Entry 8Z6R (electron microscopy, 2.87 A resolution); this record covers chains B and C of the 9 polymer chains in the assembly.

[Chain B (and C)]
Molecule: Spike glycoprotein, Fibritin, Expression Tag
Source organism: Severe acute respiratory syndrome coronavirus 2
Notes: chain C of this document is another copy of the same molecule, construct and numbering; everything in this record applies to it too
UniProt: chimeric construct of P0DTC2, P10104: residues 18-1212 from P0DTC2 (SPIKE_SARS2) positions 14-1208 (UniProt number = residue number - 4); residues 1215-1242 from P10104 positions 458-485 (UniProt number = residue number - 757)
Amino-acid sequence (1299 residues; numbered -6 to 1292; the number before each row is that of its first residue; numbers below 1 keep their minus sign (Met-6 is residue -6)):
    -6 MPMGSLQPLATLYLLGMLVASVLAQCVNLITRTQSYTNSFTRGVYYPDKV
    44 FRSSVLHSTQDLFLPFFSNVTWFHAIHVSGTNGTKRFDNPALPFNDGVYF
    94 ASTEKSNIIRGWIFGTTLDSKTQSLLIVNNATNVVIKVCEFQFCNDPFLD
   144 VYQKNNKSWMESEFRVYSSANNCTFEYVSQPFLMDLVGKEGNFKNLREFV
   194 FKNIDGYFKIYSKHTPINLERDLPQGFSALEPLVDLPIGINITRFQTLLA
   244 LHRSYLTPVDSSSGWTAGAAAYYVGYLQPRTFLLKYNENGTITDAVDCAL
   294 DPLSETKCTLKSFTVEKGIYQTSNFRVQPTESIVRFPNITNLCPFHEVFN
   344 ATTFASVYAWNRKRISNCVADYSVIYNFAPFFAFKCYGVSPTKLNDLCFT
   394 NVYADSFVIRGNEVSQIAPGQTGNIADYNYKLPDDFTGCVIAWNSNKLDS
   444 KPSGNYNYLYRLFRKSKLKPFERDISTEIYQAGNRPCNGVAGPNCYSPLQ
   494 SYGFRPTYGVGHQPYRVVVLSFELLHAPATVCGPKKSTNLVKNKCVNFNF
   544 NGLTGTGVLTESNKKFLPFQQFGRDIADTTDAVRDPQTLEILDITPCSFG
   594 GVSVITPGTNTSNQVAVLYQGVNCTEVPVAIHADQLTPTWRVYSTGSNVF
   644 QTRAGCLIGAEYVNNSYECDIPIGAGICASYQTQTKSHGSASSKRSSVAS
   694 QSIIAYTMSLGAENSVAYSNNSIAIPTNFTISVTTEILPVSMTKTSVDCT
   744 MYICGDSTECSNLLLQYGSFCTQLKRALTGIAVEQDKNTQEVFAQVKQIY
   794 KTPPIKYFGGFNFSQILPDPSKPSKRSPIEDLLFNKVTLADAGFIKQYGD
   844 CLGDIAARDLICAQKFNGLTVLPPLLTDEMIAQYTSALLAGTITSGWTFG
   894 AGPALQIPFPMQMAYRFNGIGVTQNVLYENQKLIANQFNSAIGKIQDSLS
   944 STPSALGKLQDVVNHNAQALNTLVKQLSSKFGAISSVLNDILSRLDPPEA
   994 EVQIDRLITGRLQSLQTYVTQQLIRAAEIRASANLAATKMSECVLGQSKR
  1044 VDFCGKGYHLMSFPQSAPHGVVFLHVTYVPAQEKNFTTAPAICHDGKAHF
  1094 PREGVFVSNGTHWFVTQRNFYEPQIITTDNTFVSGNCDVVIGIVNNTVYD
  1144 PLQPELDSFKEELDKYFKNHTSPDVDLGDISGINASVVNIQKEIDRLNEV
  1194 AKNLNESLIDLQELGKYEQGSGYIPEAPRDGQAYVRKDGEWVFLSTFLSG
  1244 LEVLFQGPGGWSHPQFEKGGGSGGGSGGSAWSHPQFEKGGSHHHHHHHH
Unresolved in the structure: -6 to 17, 73-79, 146-151, 178-186, 212-215, 247-256, 474-479, 487, 537, 621-628, 634-640, 675-694, 848-851, 1151-1292 (chain C: -6 to 17, 73-79, 146-151, 178-186, 212-215, 247-256, 474-479, 537, 621-628, 634-640, 675-694, 848-851, 1151-1292)
Sequence notes: initiating methionine (-6); expression tag (-5 to 17); variant Ile23 (Thr19 in P0DTC2), Ser28 (Ala27 in P0DTC2), Ala84 (Val83 in P0DTC2), Asp143 (Gly142 in P0DTC2), Gln146 (His in P0DTC2), Glu183 (Gln in P0DTC2), Glu213 (Val in P0DTC2), Val252 (Gly in P0DTC2), His339 (Gly in P0DTC2), Thr346 (Arg in P0DTC2), Ile368 (Leu in P0DTC2), Phe371 (Ser in P0DTC2), Pro373 (Ser in P0DTC2), Phe375 (Ser in P0DTC2), Ala376 (Thr in P0DTC2), Asn405 (Asp in P0DTC2), Ser408 (Arg in P0DTC2), Asn417 (Lys in P0DTC2), Lys440 (Asn in P0DTC2), Pro445 (Val in P0DTC2), Ser446 (Gly in P0DTC2), Lys460 (Asn in P0DTC2), Asn477 (Ser in P0DTC2), Ala484 (Glu in P0DTC2), Pro486 (Phe in P0DTC2), Ser490 (Phe in P0DTC2), Arg498 (Gln in P0DTC2), Tyr501 (Asn in P0DTC2), His505 (Tyr in P0DTC2), Gly614 (Asp in P0DTC2), Tyr655 (His in P0DTC2), Lys679 (Asn in P0DTC2), His681 (Pro in P0DTC2), Lys768 (Asn764 in P0DTC2), Tyr800 (Asp796 in P0DTC2), His958 (Gln954 in P0DTC2), Lys973 (Asn969 in P0DTC2), Pro990 (Lys986 in P0DTC2), Pro991 (Val987 in P0DTC2); conflict Val180 (Glu in P0DTC2), Arg478 (Thr in P0DTC2), Gly682 (Arg in P0DTC2), Ser683 (Arg in P0DTC2), Pro821 (Phe817 in P0DTC2), Pro896 (Ala892 in P0DTC2), Pro903 (Ala899 in P0DTC2), Pro946 (Ala942 in P0DTC2); insertion (685-687, 689); linker (1213-1214)
Cystine bridges: Cys19-Cys137, Cys132-Cys166, Cys291-Cys301, Cys336-Cys361, Cys379-Cys432, Cys391-Cys525, Cys480-Cys488, Cys538-Cys590, Cys617-Cys649, Cys662-Cys671, Cys742-Cys764, Cys747-Cys753, Cys1036-Cys1047, Cys1086-Cys1130
Curated features (UniProtKB/Swiss-Prot):
  - region: Ser820 to Tyr841 (Fusion peptide 1), Lys839 to Phe859 (Fusion peptide 2), Asp1167 to Glu1206 (Heptad repeat 2)
  - site: Arg819, Ser820 (Cleavage)
  - glycosylation (N-linked (GlcNAc...) asparagine): Asn21 (complex), Asn126 (hybrid), Asn713 (high mannose), Asn721 (hybrid), Asn805 (hybrid), Asn1078 (hybrid), Asn1102 (complex), Asn1138 (complex), Asn1162 (complex), Asn1177 (complex), Asn1198 (complex)

[Interface between chain B and chain C]
Residue-residue contacts (210; chain B residue first):
  Gln314(B) with Lys768(C), hydrogen bond (backbone-side chain)
  Asn317(B) with Asp741(C)
  Arg319(B) with Met744(C), hydrogen bond
  Arg355(B) with Tyr200(C); Pro230(C)
  Arg357(B) with Phe168(C); Leu229(C); Pro230(C)
  Gly381(B) with Arg987(C), hydrogen bond (backbone-side chain); Leu988(C)
  Val382(B) with Arg987(C); Leu988(C); Glu992(C)
  Ser383(B) with Arg987(C), hydrogen bond (backbone-backbone); Leu988(C); Asp989(C), hydrogen bond; Glu992(C)
  Lys386(B) with Leu985(C), hydrogen bond (side chain-backbone); Ser986(C); Leu988(C), hydrogen bond (side chain-backbone); Asp989(C)
  Leu390(B) with Ser986(C); Arg987(C)
  Tyr396(B) with Tyr200(C); Pro230(C), hydrophobic
  Asn405(B) with Tyr369(C), hydrogen bond (side chain-backbone); Asn370(C)
  Gln414(B) with Thr385(C)
  Thr415(B) with Thr385(C)
  Pro463(B) with Asp198(C); Gly199(C)
  Phe464(B) with Asp198(C); Gly199(C); Gly232(C)
  Glu465(B) with Gly232(C); Asn234(C)
  Arg466(B) with Ile231(C), hydrogen bond (side chain-backbone); Gly232(C), hydrogen bond (backbone-backbone)
  Ile468(B) with Gln116(C); Glu133(C)
  Ser469(B) with Lys114(C); Thr115(C)
  Val503(B) with Pro373(C)
  Gly504(B) with Pro373(C)
  His505(B) with Asn370(C), hydrogen bond (side chain-backbone); Phe371(C)
  Leu517(B) with Arg987(C)
  His519(B) with Lys42(C); Val43(C)
  Ala520(B) with Lys42(C)
  Leu546(B) with Asp983(C)
  Thr547(B) with Asn982(C), hydrogen bond (backbone-side chain); Ser986(C)
  Gly548(B) with Asn982(C)
  Val551(B) with Tyr841(C)
  Lys557(B) with Phe44(C)
  Lys558(B) with Asn282(C), hydrogen bond
  Phe559(B) with Phe44(C), hydrophobic
  Leu560(B) with Glu224(C)
  Phe562(B) with Lys42(C); Glu224(C); Pro225(C)
  Gln563(B) with Lys42(C); Val43(C); Phe44(C)
  Phe565(B) with Val43(C); Phe44(C), hydrogen bond (backbone-backbone)
  Gly566(B) with Phe44(C)
  Arg567(B) with Val43(C); Phe44(C), hydrogen bond (backbone-backbone)
  Ile569(B) with Val48(C), hydrophobic; Lys968(C), hydrogen bond (backbone-side chain); Ser971(C)
  Ala570(B) with Asn860(C); Ser971(C)
  Asp571(B) with Ser971(C); Ser979(C), hydrogen bond
  Thr588(B) with Tyr841(C); Leu845(C)
  Pro589(B) with Tyr841(C), hydrogen bond (backbone-side chain); Phe859(C), hydrophobic
  Phe592(B) with Met744(C), hydrophobic; Lys858(C); Phe859(C), hydrophobic
  Gln613(B) with Leu865(C)
  Gly614(B) with Lys839(C)
  Glu619(B) with Lys839(C); Tyr841(C)
  Gln644(B) with Ile838(C)
  Thr645(B) with Ile838(C)
  Arg646(B) with Gly836(C); Phe837(C); Ile838(C); Thr870(C)
  Ala647(B) with Ile838(C); Pro866(C), hydrophobic
  Gly648(B) with Ile838(C)
  Pro665(B) with Leu868(C), hydrophobic
  Gly667(B) with Leu868(C)
  Ala668(B) with Pro867(C), hydrogen bond (backbone-backbone); Leu868(C); Thr870(C)
  Gly669(B) with Leu868(C), hydrogen bond (backbone-backbone); Thr870(C); Met873(C)
  Cys671(B) with Leu868(C), hydrophobic
  Thr700(B) with Met873(C)
  Met701(B) with Leu868(C), hydrophobic; Leu869(C), hydrophobic; Met873(C), hydrophobic
  Leu703(B) with Ile792(C), hydrophobic; Met873(C); Gln876(C); Tyr877(C), hydrogen bond (backbone-side chain)
  Gly704(B) with Lys790(C)
  Ala705(B) with Lys790(C), hydrogen bond (backbone-backbone); Gln791(C); Ile792(C), hydrogen bond (backbone-backbone)
  Glu706(B) with Lys794(C), salt bridge
  Asn707(B) with Gln791(C), hydrogen bond; Ile792(C); Tyr793(C); Lys794(C)
  Ser708(B) with Lys794(C)
  Val709(B) with Tyr793(C), hydrophobic; Thr887(C); Ala897(C), hydrophobic; Gln899(C)
  Ala710(B) with Gln899(C)
  Tyr711(B) with Pro796(C), hydrophobic; Tyr800(C); Phe801(C); Ile900(C); Pro901(C), hydrophobic; Phe902(C), hydrogen bond (side chain-backbone)
  Ser712(B) with Pro901(C)
  Asn713(B) with Pro901(C)
  Ser715(B) with Gln899(C); Ile900(C); Pro901(C)
  Ile716(B) with Gln899(C)
  Ala717(B) with Leu898(C); Gln899(C), hydrogen bond (backbone-backbone)
  Pro719(B) with Leu898(C)
  Gln961(B) with Arg769(C)
  Thr965(B) with Ser762(C); Gln766(C); Arg769(C)
  Gln969(B) with Tyr760(C), hydrogen bond (side chain-backbone); Gly761(C); Ser762(C), hydrogen bond (side chain-backbone); Phe763(C); Gln766(C), hydrogen bond
  Ser972(B) with Gln759(C); Tyr760(C); Gly761(C), hydrogen bond (side chain-backbone)
  Lys973(B) with Gln759(C), hydrogen bond (backbone-backbone)
  Phe974(B) with Gln759(C), hydrogen bond (backbone-backbone); Tyr760(C); Phe763(C), hydrophobic
  Asp989(B) with Gln414(C), hydrogen bond
  Pro990(B) with Gly413(C)
  Pro991(B) with Pro412(C)
  Gln1006(B) with Gln1006(C), hydrogen bond; Gln1009(C), hydrogen bond
  Ser1007(B) with Phe763(C)
  Thr1010(B) with Gln766(C); Gln1009(C)
  Thr1013(B) with Thr1013(C)
  Gln1014(B) with Gln766(C)
  Ile1017(B) with Leu1016(C), hydrophobic
  Glu1021(B) with Arg1023(C), salt bridge
  Arg1043(B) with Thr1031(C); Glu1035(C), salt bridge; Arg1043(C)
  Val1044(B) with Ser1034(C); Leu1038(C); Gly1039(C)
  Asp1045(B) with Gly893(C); Ser1034(C); Leu1038(C)
  Lys1049(B) with Gln788(C); Gly893(C)
  Gly1050(B) with Ala894(C)
  Tyr1051(B) with Trp890(C), hydrogen bond; Thr891(C); Ala894(C), hydrophobic
  Pro1073(B) with Pro896(C)
  Glu1076(B) with Pro896(C); Leu898(C)
  Asn1078(B) with Gln899(C), hydrogen bond
  Thr1081(B) with Pro901(C); Met904(C), hydrogen bond
  Pro1083(B) with Tyr921(C), hydrophobic
  Phe1093(B) with Gln917(C); Asn918(C); Tyr921(C), hydrophobic
  Pro1094(B) with Gln917(C), hydrogen bond (backbone-side chain)
  Val1098(B) with Met904(C), hydrophobic; Tyr908(C)
  Arg1111(B) with Tyr908(C); Asn911(C)
  Phe1125(B) with Asn918(C)
  Ser1127(B) with Asn918(C), hydrogen bond; Glu1115(C), hydrogen bond
  Gly1128(B) with Glu922(C)
  Val1132(B) with Glu922(C)
  Val1133(B) with Tyr921(C)
  Leu1145(B) with Leu1145(C), hydrophobic; Glu1148(C)
Other interface residues (no listed pair), chain B (137 interface residues in all): Thr315, Asp389, Thr430, Lys462, Asp467, Ser514, Pro521, Gly545, Asn556, Gln564, Asp568, Cys590, Asn616, Cys662, Ile666, Ile670, Asn714, Lys951, Gly975, Val1072, Ala1082, Arg1095, Gly1097, Ile1134, Leu1149
Other interface residues (no listed pair), chain C (129 interface residues in all): Tyr39, Arg45, Asp228, Ile233, Lys386, Asp749, Lys780, Gln840, Asp847, Ala856, Ile886, Pro903, Val967, Leu970, Ile977, Val980, Asp998, Gln1040, Arg1095, Leu1149

[In short]
Chain B and chain C form an interface of 137 and 129 residues respectively, with 41 hydrogen bonds and 3 salt
bridges. Polar pairs include Glu706(B)-Lys794(C), Glu1021(B)-Arg1023(C) and Arg1043(B)-Glu1035(C).
Chain B and chain C are both Spike glycoprotein, Fibritin, Expression Tag (Severe acute respiratory syndrome
coronavirus 2); the structure, Structure of XBB.1.16 S trimer with 3 down-RBDs complex with antibody
CYFN1006-1, was determined by electron microscopy.
